Entry 6QCS (electron microscopy, 3.10 A resolution); this record covers chains B and R of the 6 polymer chains in the assembly.

Chain B:
Molecule: RNA-directed RNA polymerase catalytic subunit
From: Influenza B virus
Notes: EC 2.7.7.48
UniProt: Q5V8Y6 (Q5V8Y6_9INFB); numbering as in UniProt (aligned over 1-752)
Chain sequence (772 residues; each row starts with the number of its first residue; numbers below 1 keep their minus sign (Gly-8 is residue -8)):
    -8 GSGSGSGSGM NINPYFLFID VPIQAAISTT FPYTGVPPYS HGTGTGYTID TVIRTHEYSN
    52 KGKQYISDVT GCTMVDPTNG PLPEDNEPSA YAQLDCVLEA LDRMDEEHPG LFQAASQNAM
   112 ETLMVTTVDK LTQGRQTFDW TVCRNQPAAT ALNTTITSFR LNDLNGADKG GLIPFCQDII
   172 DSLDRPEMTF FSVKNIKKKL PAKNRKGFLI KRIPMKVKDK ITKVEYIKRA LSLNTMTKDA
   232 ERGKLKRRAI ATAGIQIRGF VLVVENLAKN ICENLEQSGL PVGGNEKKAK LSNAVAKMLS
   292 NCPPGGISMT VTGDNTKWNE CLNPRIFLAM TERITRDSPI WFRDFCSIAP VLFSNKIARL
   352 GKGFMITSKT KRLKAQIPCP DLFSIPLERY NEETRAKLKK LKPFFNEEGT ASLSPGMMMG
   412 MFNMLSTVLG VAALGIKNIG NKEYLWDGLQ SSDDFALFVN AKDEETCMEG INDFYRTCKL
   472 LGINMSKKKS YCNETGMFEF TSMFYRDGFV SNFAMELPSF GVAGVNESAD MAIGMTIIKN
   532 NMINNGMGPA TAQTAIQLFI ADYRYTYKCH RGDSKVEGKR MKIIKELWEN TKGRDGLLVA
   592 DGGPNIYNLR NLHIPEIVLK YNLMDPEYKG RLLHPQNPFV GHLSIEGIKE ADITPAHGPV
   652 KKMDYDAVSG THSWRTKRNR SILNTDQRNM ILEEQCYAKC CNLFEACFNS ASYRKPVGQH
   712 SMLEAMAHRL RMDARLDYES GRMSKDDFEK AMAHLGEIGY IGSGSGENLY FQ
Not modelled in the structure: -8 to -1, 750-763
Construct notes: expression tag (-8 to 0, 753-763)
Metal / ion sites: Mg2+: Gly304, Asp445
From the paper describing this entry:
  - binding site for 3 end (chain R): Asn670 to Asp677
  - catalytic residues: Asp305, Asp444, Asp445 (proposed by the authors, not directly observed)

Chain R:
Molecule: 3 end
Sequence (21 nucleotides; row label = number of the first residue in the row):
     1 UAUACCUCUG CUUCUGCUAU U
Not modelled in the structure: 1-3, 19-21

Chain B / chain R interface:
Contacting residue pairs - 30 pairs, chain B then chain R:
  Gln127(B) with U13(R), base contact
  Val133(B) with U15(R), hydrogen bond to the base
  Cys134(B) with U15(R), base contact
  Arg135(B) with U13(R), sugar contact; C14(R), hydrogen bond to the sugar; U15(R), hydrogen bond to the base; G16(R), base contact
  Asn136(B) with U13(R), hydrogen bond to the base
  Gln137(B) with U13(R), base contact
  Ser183(B) with G16(R), hydrogen bond to the base
  Val184(B) with G16(R), hydrogen bond to the base
  Lys185(B) with C17(R), base contact
  Asn186(B) with C17(R), hydrogen bond to the base
  Lys188(B) with U18(R), salt bridge to the phosphate
  Leu200(B) with A4(R), base contact
  Arg220(B) with U15(R), hydrogen bond to the base
  Arg350(B) with U15(R), hydrogen bond to the sugar
  Lys353(B) with C14(R), salt bridge to the phosphate
  Pro371(B) with G16(R), phosphate contact
  Asn670(B) with G10(R), sugar contact; C11(R), phosphate contact; U12(R), phosphate contact
  Arg671(B) with U9(R), salt bridge to the phosphate; G10(R), hydrogen bond to the phosphate
  Ser672(B) with U9(R), hydrogen bond to the sugar; G10(R), sugar contact; U12(R), hydrogen bond to the phosphate
  Asn675(B) with C8(R), hydrogen bond to the sugar; U9(R), hydrogen bond to the sugar
  Thr676(B) with U13(R), phosphate contact
Interface residues without a listed pair, chain B (30 interface residues in all): Pro138, Arg203, Gly352, Pro369, Lys668, Arg669, Ile673, Leu674, Asp677

Overview:
30 residues of chain B face 12 of chain R across their interface; the contacts include 14 hydrogen bonds and 3
salt bridges. Polar pairs include Val133(B)-U15(R), Arg135(B)-U15(R) and Asn136(B)-U13(R). Gly304(B) and
Asp445(B) form the Mg2+ site. The paper reports catalytic residues Asp305(B), Asp444(B) and Asp445(B); a
binding site for 3 end (chain R) at Asn670(B).
Here chain B is RNA-directed RNA polymerase catalytic subunit (Influenza B virus) and chain R is 3 end. Entry
6QCS (Influenza B polymerase pre-initiation complex) was determined by electron microscopy, deposited together
with 6QCT, 6QCV, 6QCW and 6QCX.
